7TAP - chains N and B of the 15 polymer chains in the assembly; structure by electron microscopy, 2.80 A resolution.

# Chain N
Molecule: V0 assembly protein 1
From: Saccharomyces cerevisiae
UniProtKB: P53262 (VOA1_YEAST); numbering as in UniProt (aligned over 1-265)
Chain sequence (265 residues; each row starts with the number of its first residue):
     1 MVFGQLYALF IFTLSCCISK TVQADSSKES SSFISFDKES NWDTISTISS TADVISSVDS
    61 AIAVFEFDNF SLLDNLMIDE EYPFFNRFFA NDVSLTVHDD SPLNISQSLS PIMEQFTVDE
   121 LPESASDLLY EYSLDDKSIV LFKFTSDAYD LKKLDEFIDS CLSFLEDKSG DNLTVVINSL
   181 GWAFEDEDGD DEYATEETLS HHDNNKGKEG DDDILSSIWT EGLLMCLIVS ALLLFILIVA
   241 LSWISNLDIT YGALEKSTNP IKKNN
Disordered / not traced: 1-211, 264-265
Curated features (UniProtKB/Swiss-Prot):
  - motif: Lys262 to Asn265 (ER retention motif)
  - glycosylation (N-linked (GlcNAc...) asparagine): Asn69, Asn104, Asn172

# Chain B
Molecule: V-type proton ATPase subunit d
From: Saccharomyces cerevisiae
UniProtKB: P32366 (VA0D_YEAST); residue numbers follow UniProt; this construct covers 1-345
Chain sequence (345 residues; numbered 1 to 345; the number before each row is that of its first residue):
     1 MEGVYFNIDN GFIEGVVRGY RNGLLSNNQY INLTQCDTLE DLKLQLSSTD YGNFLSSVSS
    61 ESLTTSLIQE YASSKLYHEF NYIRDQSSGS TRKFMDYITY GYMIDNVALM ITGTIHDRDK
   121 GEILQRCHPL GWFDTLPTLS VATDLESLYE TVLVDTPLAP YFKNCFDTAE ELDDMNIEII
   181 RNKLYKAYLE DFYNFVTEEI PEPAKECMQT LLGFEADRRS INIALNSLQS SDIDPDLKSD
   241 LLPNIGKLYP LATFHLAQAQ DFEGVRAALA NVYEYRGFLE TGNLEDHFYQ LEMELCRDAF
   301 TQQFAISTVW AWMKSKEQEV RNITWIAECI AQNQRERINN YISVY
Curated features (UniProtKB/Swiss-Prot):
  - modified residue: Met1 (N-acetylmethionine)

# How chain N and chain B interact
Contacting residue pairs (26):
  Trp243(N) - Ile8(B)  hydrophobic
  Asp248(N) - Ser88(B)  hydrogen bond (backbone-side chain)
  Asp248(N) - Gly89(B)
  Ile249(N) - Ser88(B)
  Thr250(N) - Asp85(B)
  Thr250(N) - Gln86(B)
  Thr250(N) - Ser87(B)
  Thr250(N) - Ser88(B)
  Gly252(N) - Asp85(B)
  Gly252(N) - Arg92(B)
  Ala253(N) - Asp85(B)  hydrogen bond (backbone-backbone)
  Thr258(N) - Trp132(B)  hydrogen bond (backbone-side chain)
  Thr258(N) - Asp134(B)  hydrogen bond
  Asn259(N) - Pro129(B)  hydrogen bond (side chain-backbone)
  Asn259(N) - Trp132(B)
  Pro260(N) - Trp132(B)
  Ile261(N) - Leu124(B)
  Ile261(N) - Cys127(B)
  Ile261(N) - Pro129(B)  hydrophobic
  Lys262(N) - Tyr77(B)  hydrogen bond (side chain-backbone)
  Lys262(N) - His78(B)
  Lys262(N) - Asn81(B)  hydrogen bond
  Lys262(N) - Pro129(B)
  Lys262(N) - Leu130(B)
  Lys263(N) - His78(B)
  Lys263(N) - Asn81(B)
Also at the interface, not in a pair above, chain B (20 interface residues in all): Tyr5, Ser74, Arg84, Gln125

# Overview
Chain N and chain B form an interface of 12 and 20 residues respectively, with 7 hydrogen bonds. Among the
polar pairs are Asp248(N)-Ser88(B), Thr258(N)-Trp132(B) and Thr258(N)-Asp134(B).
Chain N is V0 assembly protein 1 and chain B is V-type proton ATPase subunit d, both from Saccharomyces
cerevisiae; the structure, Cryo-EM structure of archazolid A bound to yeast VO V-ATPase, was determined by
electron microscopy (same publication as 7TAO).
